8YQ0 - chains D and F of the 6 polymer chains in the assembly; structure by X-ray diffraction, 3.10 A resolution.

# Chain D (and F)
Protein: Ribose-phosphate pyrophosphokinase 1
Organism: Homo sapiens
Notes: EC 2.7.6.1; chain F of this document is another copy of the same molecule, construct and numbering; everything in this record applies to it too
Reference sequence: P60891 (PRPS1_HUMAN); the construct has insertions or renumbered stretches relative to UniProt, so the offset changes along the chain: 2-102 = UniProt 2-102; 106-321 = UniProt 103-318
Amino-acid sequence (321 residues; each row starts with the number of its first residue):
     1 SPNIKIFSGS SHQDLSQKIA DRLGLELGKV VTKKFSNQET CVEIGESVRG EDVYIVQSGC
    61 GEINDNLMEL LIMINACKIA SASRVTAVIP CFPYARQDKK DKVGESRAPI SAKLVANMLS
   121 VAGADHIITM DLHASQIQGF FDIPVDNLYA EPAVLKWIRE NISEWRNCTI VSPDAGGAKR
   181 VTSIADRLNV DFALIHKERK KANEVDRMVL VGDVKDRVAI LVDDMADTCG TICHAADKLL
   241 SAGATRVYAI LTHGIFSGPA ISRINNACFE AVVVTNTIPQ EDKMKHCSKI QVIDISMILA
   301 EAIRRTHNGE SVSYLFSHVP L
Unresolved in the structure: 1, 198-207 (chain F: 1, 199-206)
Sequence notes: expression tag (1); insertion (103-105)
Swiss-Prot annotation at these positions:
  - region: Lys-215 to Gly-230 (Binding of phosphoribosylpyrophosphate)
  - binding site (ATP): Arg-96 to Asp-101, His-133
  - binding site (Mg(2+)): Asp-131, His-133, Asp-142, Asp-146
From the paper describing this entry:
  - mutagenesis - R96A: abolished catalytic activity (proposed by the authors, not directly observed)

# Interface between chain D and chain F
Pairs across the interface (7; chain D residue first):
  Ser-47(D) / Val-312(F)  hydrogen bond (side chain-backbone)
  Arg-49(D) / Arg-305(F)
  Arg-49(D) / Asn-308(F)  hydrogen bond
  Arg-49(D) / Val-312(F)
  Arg-49(D) / Tyr-314(F)  hydrogen bond (side chain-backbone)
  Ile-79(D) / Pro-144(F)
  Ser-81(D) / Pro-144(F)
Other interface residues (no listed pair), chain D (7 interface residues in all): Gly-50, Glu-51, Lys-78
Other interface residues (no listed pair), chain F (8 interface residues in all): His-126, Asp-142, Ser-311

# Summary
Chain D and chain F form an interface of 7 and 8 residues respectively; the contacts include 3 hydrogen bonds.
Polar contacts include Ser-47(D)/Val-312(F), Arg-49(D)/Asn-308(F) and Arg-49(D)/Tyr-314(F). Curated annotation
(UniProt) lists 7 ATP-binding residues and 4 Mg2+-binding residues on chain D. From the paper: R96A of chain D
abolishes catalytic activity.
Both chains are Ribose-phosphate pyrophosphokinase 1 (Homo sapiens). Entry 8YQ0 (Crystal structure of human
phosphoribosyl pyrophosphate synthetase 1(PRPS1) chimera swapped with three residues from PRPS2) was
determined by X-ray diffraction together with 8YPY and 8YPZ from the same study.
